PDB entry 5X6O | electron microscopy, 3.90 A resolution | chains C and G

Chain C:
Name: Serine/threonine-protein kinase MEC1
Source organism: Saccharomyces cerevisiae (strain ATCC 204508 / S288c)
Notes: EC 2.7.11.1
Reference sequence: P38111 (ATR_YEAST); numbering as in UniProt (aligned over 1-2368)
Amino-acid sequence (2368 residues; numbered 1 to 2368; the number before each row is that of its first residue):
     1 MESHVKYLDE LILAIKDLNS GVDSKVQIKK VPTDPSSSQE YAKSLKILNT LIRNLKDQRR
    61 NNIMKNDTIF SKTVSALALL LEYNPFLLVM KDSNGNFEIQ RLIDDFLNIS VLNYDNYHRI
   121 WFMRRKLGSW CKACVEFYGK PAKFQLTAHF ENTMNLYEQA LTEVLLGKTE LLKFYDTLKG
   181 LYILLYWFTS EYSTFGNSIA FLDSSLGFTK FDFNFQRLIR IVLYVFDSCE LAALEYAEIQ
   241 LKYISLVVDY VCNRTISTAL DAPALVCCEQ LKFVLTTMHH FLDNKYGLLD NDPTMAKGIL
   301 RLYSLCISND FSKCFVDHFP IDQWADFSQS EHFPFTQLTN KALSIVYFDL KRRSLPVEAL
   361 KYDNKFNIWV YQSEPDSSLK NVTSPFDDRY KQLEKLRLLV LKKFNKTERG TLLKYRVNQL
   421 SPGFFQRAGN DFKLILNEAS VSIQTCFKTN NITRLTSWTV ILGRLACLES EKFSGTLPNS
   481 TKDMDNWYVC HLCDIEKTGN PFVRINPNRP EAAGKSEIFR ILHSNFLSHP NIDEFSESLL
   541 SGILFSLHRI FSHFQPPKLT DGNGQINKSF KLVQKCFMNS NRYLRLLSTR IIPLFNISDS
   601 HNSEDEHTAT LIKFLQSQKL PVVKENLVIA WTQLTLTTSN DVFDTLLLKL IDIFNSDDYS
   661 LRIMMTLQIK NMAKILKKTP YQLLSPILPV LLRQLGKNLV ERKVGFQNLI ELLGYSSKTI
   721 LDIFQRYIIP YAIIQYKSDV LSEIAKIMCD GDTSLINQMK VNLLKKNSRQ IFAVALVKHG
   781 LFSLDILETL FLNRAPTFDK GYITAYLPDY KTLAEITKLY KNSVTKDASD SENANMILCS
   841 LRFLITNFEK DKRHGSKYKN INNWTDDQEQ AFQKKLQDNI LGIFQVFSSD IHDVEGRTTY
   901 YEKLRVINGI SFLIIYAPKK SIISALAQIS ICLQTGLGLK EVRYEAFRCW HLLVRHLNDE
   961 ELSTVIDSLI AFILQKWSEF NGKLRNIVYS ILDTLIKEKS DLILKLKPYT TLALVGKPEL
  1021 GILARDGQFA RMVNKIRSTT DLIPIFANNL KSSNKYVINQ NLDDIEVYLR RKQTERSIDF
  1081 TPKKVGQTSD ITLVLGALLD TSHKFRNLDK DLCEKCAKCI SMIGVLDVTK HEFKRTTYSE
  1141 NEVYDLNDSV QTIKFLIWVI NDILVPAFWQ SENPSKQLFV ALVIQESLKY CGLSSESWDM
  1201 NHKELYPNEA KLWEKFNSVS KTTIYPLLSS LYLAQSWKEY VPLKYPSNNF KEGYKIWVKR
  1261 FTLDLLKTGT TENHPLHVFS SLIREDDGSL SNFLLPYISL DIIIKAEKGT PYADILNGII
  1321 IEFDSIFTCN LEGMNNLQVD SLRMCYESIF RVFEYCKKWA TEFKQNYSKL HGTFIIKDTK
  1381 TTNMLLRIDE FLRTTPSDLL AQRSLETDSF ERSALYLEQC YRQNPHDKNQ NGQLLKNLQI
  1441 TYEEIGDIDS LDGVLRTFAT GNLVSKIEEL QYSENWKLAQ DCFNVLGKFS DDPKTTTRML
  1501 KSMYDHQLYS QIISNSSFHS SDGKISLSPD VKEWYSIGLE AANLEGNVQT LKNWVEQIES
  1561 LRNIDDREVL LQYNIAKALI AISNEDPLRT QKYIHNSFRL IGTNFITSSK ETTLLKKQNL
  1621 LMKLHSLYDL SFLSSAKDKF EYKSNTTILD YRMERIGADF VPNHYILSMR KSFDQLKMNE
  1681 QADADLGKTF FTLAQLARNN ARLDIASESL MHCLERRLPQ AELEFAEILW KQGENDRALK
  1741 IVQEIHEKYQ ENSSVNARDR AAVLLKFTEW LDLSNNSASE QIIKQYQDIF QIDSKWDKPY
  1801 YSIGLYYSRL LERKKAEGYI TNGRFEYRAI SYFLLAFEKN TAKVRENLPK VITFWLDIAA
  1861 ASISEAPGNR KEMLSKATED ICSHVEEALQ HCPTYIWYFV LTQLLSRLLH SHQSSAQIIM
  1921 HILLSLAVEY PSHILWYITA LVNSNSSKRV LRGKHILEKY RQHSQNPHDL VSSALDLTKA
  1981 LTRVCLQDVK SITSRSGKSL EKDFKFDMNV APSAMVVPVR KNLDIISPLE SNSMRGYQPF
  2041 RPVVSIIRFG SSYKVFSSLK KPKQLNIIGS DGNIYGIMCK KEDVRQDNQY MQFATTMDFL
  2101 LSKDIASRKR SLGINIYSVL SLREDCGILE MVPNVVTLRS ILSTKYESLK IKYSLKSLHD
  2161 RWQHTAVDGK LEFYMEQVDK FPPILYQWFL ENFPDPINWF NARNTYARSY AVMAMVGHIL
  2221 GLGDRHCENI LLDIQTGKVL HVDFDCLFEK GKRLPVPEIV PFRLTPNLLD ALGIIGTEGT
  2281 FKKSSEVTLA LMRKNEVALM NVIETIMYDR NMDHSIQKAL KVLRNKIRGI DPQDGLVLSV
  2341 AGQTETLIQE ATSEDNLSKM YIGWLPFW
Not modelled in the structure: 1-235, 332-338, 374, 402-411, 423-431, 474-483, 559-564, 752, 796-801, 811, 824-828, 862, 1081-1089, 1251, 1285-1287, 1307-1310, 1490-1491, 1519-1530, 1815-1822, 1866-1868, 1892, 1910-1915, 1952-1954, 1976-1980, 2002-2008, 2034-2038, 2253-2261, 2368
UniProt features mapped onto this chain:
  - region: Val2055 to Lys2061 (G-loop), Gly2221 to Asn2229 (Catalytic loop), His2241 to Thr2265 (Activation loop)
Cystine bridges: Cys467-Cys493

Chain G:
Name: DNA damage checkpoint protein LCD1
Source organism: Saccharomyces cerevisiae (strain ATCC 204508 / S288c)
Reference sequence: Q04377 (LCD1_YEAST); residues 1-747 here = UniProt positions 1-747
Amino-acid sequence (747 residues; row label = number of the first residue in the row):
     1 MRRETVGEFS SDDDDDILLE LGTRPPRFTQ IPPSSAALQT QIPTTLEVTT TTLNNKQSKN
    61 DNQLVNQLNK AQGEASMLRD KINFLNIERE KEKNIQAVKV NELQVKHLQE LAKLKQELQK
   121 LEDEKKFLQM EARGKSKREV ITNVKPPSTT LSTNTNTITP DSSSVAIEAK PQSPQSKKRK
   181 ISDNLLKKNM VPLNPNRIIP DETSLFLESI LLHQIIGADL STIEILNRLK LDYITEFKFK
   241 NFVIAKGAPI GKSIVSLLLR CKKTLTLDRF IDTLLEDIAV LIKEISVHPN ESKLAVPFLV
   301 ALMYQIVQFR PSATHNLALK DCFLFICDLI RIYHHVLKVP IHESNMNLHV EPQIFQYELI
   361 DYLIISYSFD LLEGILRVLQ SHPKQTYMEF FDENILKSFE FVYKLALTIS YKPMVNVIFS
   421 AVEVVNIITS IILNMDNSSD LKSLISGSWW RDCITRLYAL LEKEIKSGDV YNENVDTTTL
   481 HMSKYHDFFG LIRNIGDNEL GGLISKLIYT DRLQSVPRVI SKEDIGMDSD KFTAPIIGYK
   541 MEKWLLKLKD EVLNIFENLL MIYGDDATIV NGEMLIHSSK FLSREQALMI ERYVGQDSPN
   601 LDLRCHLIEH TLTIIYRLWK DHFKQLREEQ IKQVESQLIM SLWRFLVCQT ETVTANEREM
   661 RDHRHLVDSL HDLTIKDQAS YYEDAFEDLP EYIEEELKMQ LNKRTGRIMQ VKYDEKFQEM
   721 ARTILESKSF DLTTLEEADS LYISMGL
Not modelled in the structure: 1-2, 18-21, 38-39, 64, 81-85, 104, 130-132, 152-155, 527-532, 627, 652-653, 711-715, 730-733, 745-747
UniProt features mapped onto this chain:
  - modified residue (Phosphoserine): Ser10, Ser11, Ser76

How chain C and chain G interact:
Contacting residue pairs (99):
  Ile239(C) - Val140(G)  hydrophobic
  Ile239(C) - Ile141(G)  hydrophobic
  Tyr243(C) - Val140(G)  hydrogen bond (side chain-backbone)
  Tyr243(C) - Asn143(G)
  Tyr243(C) - Val144(G)
  Leu246(C) - Pro147(G)  hydrophobic
  Tyr250(C) - Leu151(G)  hydrophobic
  Arg254(C) - Pro174(G)
  Ile256(C) - Lys543(G)
  Ser257(C) - Lys543(G)  hydrogen bond
  Thr258(C) - Lys540(G)
  Ala259(C) - Thr674(G)
  Leu260(C) - Ile536(G)  hydrophobic
  Leu260(C) - Leu673(G)
  Leu260(C) - Asp677(G)
  Pro263(C) - Tyr682(G)
  Val266(C) - Asn494(G)  hydrogen bond (backbone-backbone)
  Val266(C) - Trp544(G)  hydrophobic
  Cys267(C) - Ile492(G)  hydrogen bond (side chain-backbone)
  Cys268(C) - Ile216(G)  hydrophobic
  Cys268(C) - Asn494(G)
  Tyr286(C) - Lys188(G)
  Tyr286(C) - Asn189(G)
  Arg301(C) - Tyr681(G)  hydrogen bond (side chain-backbone)
  Arg301(C) - Tyr682(G)
  Arg301(C) - Glu683(G)
  Ser304(C) - Tyr682(G)  hydrogen bond
  Leu305(C) - Tyr682(G)
  Lys313(C) - Asp219(G)
  Glu394(C) - Tyr681(G)
  Arg416(C) - Leu673(G)
  Ile452(C) - Arg658(G)
  Ile452(C) - Asp662(G)
  Thr453(C) - Asp662(G)
  Val460(C) - Leu666(G)  hydrophobic
  Arg464(C) - Asp597(G)  salt bridge
  Tyr488(C) - Ile536(G)
  Val489(C) - Tyr539(G)
  Asp494(C) - Tyr539(G)
  Asp494(C) - Gln596(G)
  Asp494(C) - Asp597(G)
  Ile495(C) - Gly468(G)
  Glu496(C) - Gly468(G)  hydrogen bond (backbone-backbone)
  Glu496(C) - Asp469(G)
  Glu496(C) - Arg592(G)
  Glu496(C) - Tyr593(G)
  Glu496(C) - Gln596(G)
  Thr498(C) - Lys466(G)
  Thr498(C) - Asp469(G)
  Thr498(C) - Thr478(G)
  Ser538(C) - Asp662(G)  hydrogen bond
  Ser538(C) - His663(G)
  Gly542(C) - Leu666(G)
  Phe545(C) - Val594(G)
  Phe545(C) - Gly595(G)
  Arg582(C) - Arg644(G)
  Arg582(C) - Val647(G)
  Tyr583(C) - Met709(G)  hydrophobic
  Leu586(C) - Ile590(G)  hydrophobic
  Arg590(C) - Ile590(G)  hydrogen bond (side chain-backbone)
  Arg590(C) - Glu591(G)  hydrogen bond (side chain-backbone)
  Arg590(C) - Val594(G)  hydrogen bond (side chain-backbone)
  Glu625(C) - Met640(G)
  Glu625(C) - Trp643(G)
  Gln633(C) - Glu591(G)  hydrogen bond
  Tyr659(C) - Glu737(G)
  Ser660(C) - Ser740(G)
  Ile663(C) - Ser636(G)
  Met664(C) - Met640(G)  hydrophobic
  Thr666(C) - Ser636(G)
  Leu667(C) - Met640(G)  hydrophobic
  Lys670(C) - Ser636(G)
  Lys670(C) - Gln637(G)
  Asn671(C) - Ala587(G)
  Lys674(C) - Arg584(G)
  Lys677(C) - Thr478(G)  hydrogen bond
  Glu711(C) - Lys632(G)
  Asn1107(C) - Met346(G)
  Lys1110(C) - Asn345(G)
  Lys1110(C) - Leu348(G)
  Glu1559(C) - Pro352(G)
  Glu1559(C) - Ile354(G)
  Glu1559(C) - Val519(G)
  Ser1560(C) - Gln356(G)
  Ser1560(C) - Val519(G)
  Arg1562(C) - Ser292(G)
  Arg1562(C) - Tyr357(G)
  Ile1564(C) - Pro352(G)
  Leu1570(C) - Val350(G)
  Tyr1573(C) - Pro352(G)
  Asn1574(C) - Val350(G)
  Arg1589(C) - Glu523(G)  salt bridge
  Arg1589(C) - Asp524(G)  salt bridge
  Lys1592(C) - Glu523(G)  salt bridge
  Tyr1593(C) - Glu523(G)
  Asn1596(C) - His349(G)
  Asn1596(C) - Val350(G)
  Arg1599(C) - His349(G)  hydrogen bond (side chain-backbone)
  Leu1600(C) - Val350(G)  hydrophobic
Also at the interface, not in a pair above, chain C (84 interface residues in all): Asp249, Asn253, Leu265, Glu269, Asn284, Asp310, Phe311, Asp387, Tyr390, Leu413, Thr459, Lys497, Phe502, Arg549, Pro621, Ile675, Lys1577, Thr1603
Also at the interface, not in a pair above, chain G (88 interface residues in all): Ser148, Gln308, Asn347, Glu351, Ser467, Phe489, Leu491, Arg493, Ser521, Pro535, Ser583, Leu588, Gln633, Cys648, Glu659, Arg661, Leu670, Asp672, Lys676, Ser680, Asp684, Leu741, Ser744

In short:
The interface between chain C and chain G involves 84 residues on one side and 88 on the other; the contacts
include 14 hydrogen bonds and 4 salt bridges. Polar pairs include Arg464(C)-Asp597(G), Arg1589(C)-Glu523(G)
and Arg1589(C)-Asp524(G).
Here chain C is Serine/threonine-protein kinase MEC1 and chain G is DNA damage checkpoint protein LCD1, both
from Saccharomyces cerevisiae (strain ATCC 204508 / S288c). Entry 5X6O (Intact ATR/Mec1-ATRIP/Ddc2 complex)
was determined by electron microscopy.
